PDB entry 2WWB | electron microscopy, 6.48 A resolution (low resolution: residue-level contacts below are approximate; hydrogen-bond / salt-bridge calls are withheld) | chains D and L of the 15 polymer chains in the assembly

[Chain D]
Molecule: 5.8s RRNA
Source organism: Triticum aestivum
Sequence (63 nucleotides; row label = number of the first residue in the row):
    41 AGAACGCAGCGAAAUGCGAUACGUAAUGUGAAUUGCAGAAUUCCGUGAAU
    91 CAUCGAAUCUUUG

[Chain L]
Name: 60S ribosomal protein L26-A
Source organism: Triticum aestivum
Amino-acid sequence (127 residues; row label = number of the first residue in the row):
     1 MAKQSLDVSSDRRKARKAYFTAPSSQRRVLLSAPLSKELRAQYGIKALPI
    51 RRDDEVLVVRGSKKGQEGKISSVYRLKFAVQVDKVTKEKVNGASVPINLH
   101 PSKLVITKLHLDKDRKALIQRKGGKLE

[Interface between chain D and chain L]
Residue-residue contacts (36; chain D residue first):
  G68(D) with Glu127(L)
  U69(D) with Ser25(L); Leu126(L)
  G70(D) with Ser25(L); Arg28(L); Asp114(L); Arg115(L); Leu118(L)
  A71(D) with Pro49(L); Ile50(L); Arg51(L); Arg52(L); Arg115(L)
  A72(D) with Ile50(L); Arg51(L); Arg52(L); Val73(L)
  U73(D) with Arg75(L)
  U74(D) with Arg75(L)
  C83(D) with Arg51(L); Arg52(L)
  C84(D) with Arg51(L); Leu111(L); Asp112(L); Lys113(L)
  G85(D) with Lys113(L); Asp114(L)
  A88(D) with Arg75(L)
  A89(D) with Pro23(L)
  U90(D) with Pro23(L)
  C91(D) with Thr21(L); Ala22(L); Pro23(L); Ser24(L); Ser25(L); Gln26(L)
Other interface residues (no listed pair), chain D (15 interface residues in all): A92
Other interface residues (no listed pair), chain L (26 interface residues in all): Phe20, Leu31, Asp53, Tyr74, His110

[Overview]
15 residues of chain D face 26 of chain L across their interface.
Chain D is 5.8s RRNA and chain L is 60S ribosomal protein L26-A, both from Triticum aestivum; the structure,
Cryo-EM structure of the mammalian SEC61 complex bound to the actively translating wheat germ 80S ribosome,
was determined by electron microscopy together with 2WW9 and 2WWA from the same study.
